Entry 6YLV (X-ray diffraction, 2.66 A resolution); this record covers chain A.

[Chain A]
Protein: Eukaryotic translation initiation factor 4E
From: Mus musculus
UniProt: P63073 (IF4E_MOUSE); numbering as in UniProt (aligned over 28-217)
Chain sequence (191 residues; row label = number of the first residue in the row):
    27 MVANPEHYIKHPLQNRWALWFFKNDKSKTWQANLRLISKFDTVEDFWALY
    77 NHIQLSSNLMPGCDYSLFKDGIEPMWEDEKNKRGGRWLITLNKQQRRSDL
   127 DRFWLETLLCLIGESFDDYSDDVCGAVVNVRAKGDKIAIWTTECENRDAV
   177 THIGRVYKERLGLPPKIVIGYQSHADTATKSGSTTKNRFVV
Disordered / not traced: 27-28, 206-211
Differences from the reference sequence: initiating methionine (27)
Swiss-Prot annotation at these positions:
  - region (EIF4EBP1/2/3 binding): His37 to Gln40, Trp73 to Asn77, Glu132 to Gly139
  - binding site (mRNA): Trp56, Gln57, Trp102, Glu103, Arg157 to Lys162, Thr205 to Ser207
  - modified residue: Ser209 (Phosphoserine)
  - mutagenesis: Ser53 (S53A: No increase in protein levels of ODC1 or CCND1 in NIH 3T3 cells overexpressing the mutant in comparison to a 3-fold increase in cells overexpressing the wild-type ...), Trp56 (W56A: Abolishes mRNA nuclear export. Impairs nuclear pore complex reprogramming. No effect on interaction with PML or viral Z protein but reduces binding to the mRNA cap. Capable of AKT1 activation ...), Val69 (V69A: Reduces interaction with LRPPRC. Abolishes interaction with LRPPRC and abolishes CCND1 mRNA export; when associated with A-73), Trp73 (W73A: Binding to CYFIP1 reduced by 70%. Does not affect mRNA nuclear export or nuclear pore complex reprogramming. Does not affect affinity for mRNA cap. Reduces interaction with LRPPRC ...), Arg157 (R157E: Abolishes binding to the 4ESE element in mRNAs; when associated with E-159 and E-162), Lys159 (K159E: Abolishes binding to the 4ESE element in mRNAs; when associated with E-157 and E-162), Lys162 (K162E: Abolishes binding to the 4ESE element in mRNAs; when associated with E-157 and E-159), Ser209 to Thr210 (Abolishes phosphorylation, abrogates the ability to transform cells and impairs nuclear export of CCND1 but does not affect subcellular location), Ser209 (S209A: Abolishes phosphorylation and abrogates the ability to transform cells; S209D: Abolishes phosphorylation and abrogates the ability to transform cells)
Ligand contacts: 4-Cl-Bn7GpppG mRNA 5' cap analog (OYW): Trp56, Asp90, Ser92, Pro100, Met101, Trp102, Glu103, Val153, Asn155, Arg157, Lys162, Trp166
Reported in the primary citation:
  - conformationally variable residues (side-chain flip): Trp102
  - binding site for 4-Cl-Bn7GpppG mRNA 5' cap analog: Ser92, Arg157, Lys162

[Summary]
Ligands of chain A: 4-Cl-Bn7GpppG mRNA 5' cap analog. UniProt lists 13 mRNA-binding residues and 9 mutagenesis
sites. The paper reports a binding site for 4-Cl-Bn7GpppG mRNA 5' cap analog at Ser92, Arg157 and Lys162;
conformational variability at Trp102.
Chain A is Eukaryotic translation initiation factor 4E (Mus musculus); the structure, Translation initiation
factor 4E in complex with 4-Cl-Bn7GpppG mRNA 5' cap analog, was determined by X-ray diffraction (same
publication as 6YLT and 6YLR).
